8CVX - chains H and D of the 8 polymer chains in the assembly; structure by electron microscopy, 3.50 A resolution.

== Chain H ==
Molecule: Glycogenin-1
Organism: Homo sapiens
Notes: EC 2.4.1.186
Reference sequence: P46976 (GLYG_HUMAN); numbering as in UniProt (aligned over 1-350)
Chain sequence (352 residues; row label = number of the first residue in the row; numbers below 1 keep their minus sign (Gly-1 is residue -1)):
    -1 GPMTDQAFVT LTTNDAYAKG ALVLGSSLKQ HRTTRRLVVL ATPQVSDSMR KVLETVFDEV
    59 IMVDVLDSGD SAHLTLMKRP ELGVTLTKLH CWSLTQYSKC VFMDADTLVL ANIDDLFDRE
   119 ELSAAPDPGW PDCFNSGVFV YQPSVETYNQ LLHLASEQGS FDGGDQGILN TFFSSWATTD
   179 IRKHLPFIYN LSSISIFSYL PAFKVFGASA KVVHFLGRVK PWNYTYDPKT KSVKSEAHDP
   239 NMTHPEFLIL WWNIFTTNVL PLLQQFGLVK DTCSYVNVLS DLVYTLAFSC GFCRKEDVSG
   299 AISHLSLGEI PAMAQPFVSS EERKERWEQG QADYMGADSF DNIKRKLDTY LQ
Not modelled in the structure: -1 to 317
Sequence notes: expression tag (-1 to 0); engineered mutation Phe195 (Tyr in P46976)
Swiss-Prot annotation at these positions:
  - region: Ser301 to Met333 (Interaction with GYS1)
  - binding site (UDP): Leu9, Thr11, Asn12, Tyr15, Arg77, Asp102, Ala103, Asp104, His212, Gly215, Lys218
  - binding site (UDP-alpha-D-glucose): Leu9, Thr11, Asn12, Tyr15, Arg77, Lys86, Asp102, Ala103, Asp104, Asn133, Ser134, Asp160, Asp163, Gln164, Gly215, Lys218
  - binding site (Mn(2+)): Asp102, Asp104, His212
  - site: Lys86 (Important for catalytic activity)
  - modified residue: Thr2 (N-acetylthreonine), Ser44 (Phosphoserine)
  - natural variant: Ala16 (A16P: In PGBM2), Thr83 (T83M: In GSD15), Asp102 (D102H: In PGBM2)
What the authors report for this chain:
  - mutagenesis - Y195F: unchanged catalytic activity (GYS1 activity) (citing earlier work)

== Chain D ==
Molecule: Glycogen [starch] synthase, muscle
Organism: Homo sapiens
Notes: EC 2.4.1.11
Reference sequence: P13807 (GYS1_HUMAN); residue numbers follow UniProt; this construct covers 1-634
Chain sequence (634 residues; each row starts with the number of its first residue):
     1 MPLNRTLEMS ELPGLEDWED EFDLENAVLF EVAWEVANKV GGIYTVLQTK AKVTGDEWGD
    61 NYFLVGPYTE QGVRTQVELL EAPTPALKRT LDSMNSKGCK VYFGRWLIEG GPLVVLLDVG
   121 ASAWALERWK GELWDTCNIG VPWYDREAND AVLFGFLTTW FLGEFLAQSE EKPHVVAHFH
   181 EWLAGVGLCL CRARRLPVAT IFTTHATLLG RYLCAGAVDF YNNLENFNVD KEAGERQIYH
   241 RYCMERAAAH CAHVFTTVSQ ITAIEAQHLL KRKPDIVTPN GLNVKKFSAM HEFQNLHAQS
   301 KARIQEFVRG HFYGHLDFNL DKTLYFFIAG RYEFSNKGAD VFLEALARLN YLLRVNGSEQ
   361 TVVAFFIMPA RTNNFNVETL KGQAVRKQLW DTANTVKEKF GRKLYESLLV GSLPDMNKML
   421 DKEDFTMMKR AIFATQRQSF PPVCTHNMLD DSSDPILTTI RRIGLFNSSA DRVKVIFHPE
   481 FLSSTSPLLP VDYEEFVRGC HLGVFPSYYE PWGYTPAECT VMGIPSISTN LSGFGCFMEE
   541 HIADPSAYGI YILDRRFRSL DDSCSQLTSF LYSFCQQSRR QRIIQRNRTE RLSDLLDWKY
   601 LGRYYMSARH MALSKAFPEH FTYEPNEADA AQGY
Not modelled in the structure: 1-22, 626-634
Sequence notes: engineered mutation Glu8 (Ser in P13807), Glu11 (Ser in P13807)
Swiss-Prot annotation at these positions:
  - binding site (UDP): Lys39, Arg331, Thr515
  - binding site (UDP-alpha-D-glucose): His205, Arg211, Arg331, Glu510, Trp512, Gly513
  - binding site (alpha-D-glucose 6-phosphate): His291, Glu292, Gln294, His297, Lys301, His501, Arg582, Arg586
  - modified residue: Ser412 (Phosphoserine)
  - natural variant: Gly464 (G464S: In NIDDM)
Ligand contacts:
  - 6-O-phosphono-alpha-D-glucopyranose (G6P), molecule 1: Ala289, His291, Glu292, Asn295
  - 6-O-phosphono-alpha-D-glucopyranose (G6P), molecule 2: Gln294, His297, Ala298, Lys301, His501, Arg579, Arg582, Ile583, Arg586
What the authors report for this chain:
  - binding site for 6-O-phosphono-alpha-D-glucopyranose: Glu292, Gln294, His297, Lys301, His501, Arg579, Arg582, Arg586
  - allosteric site: Glu292
  - mutagenesis - S8E/S11E: increased catalytic activity on G6P

== How chain H and chain D interact ==
Contacting residue pairs (47; chain H residue first):
  Ser318(H) - Trp134(D)
  Glu319(H) - Trp134(D)
  Arg321(H) - Trp134(D)
  Lys322(H) - Gly131(D)
  Lys322(H) - Trp134(D)
  Trp325(H) - Trp134(D)
  Trp325(H) - Asn138(D)  hydrogen bond (side chain-backbone)
  Trp325(H) - Gly140(D)
  Trp325(H) - Pro142(D)
  Trp325(H) - Tyr239(D)  hydrophobic
  Trp325(H) - Cys243(D)  hydrophobic
  Glu326(H) - Pro142(D)
  Glu326(H) - Trp143(D)
  Gln327(H) - Pro142(D)
  Gln327(H) - Tyr144(D)
  Gly328(H) - Gln237(D)  hydrogen bond (backbone-side chain)
  Tyr332(H) - Asp230(D)
  Tyr332(H) - Lys231(D)
  Tyr332(H) - Gly234(D)
  Tyr332(H) - Tyr239(D)  hydrogen bond (backbone-side chain)
  Asp336(H) - Tyr239(D)
  Ser337(H) - Tyr239(D)
  Phe338(H) - Asp230(D)  hydrogen bond (backbone-side chain)
  Phe338(H) - Tyr239(D)  hydrogen bond (backbone-side chain)
  Phe338(H) - Cys243(D)
  Phe338(H) - Arg246(D)
  Phe338(H) - Ala247(D)
  Ile341(H) - Cys137(D)
  Ile341(H) - Asn138(D)
  Ile341(H) - Ile139(D)  hydrophobic
  Lys342(H) - Arg246(D)
  Lys342(H) - His250(D)
  Lys342(H) - Lys271(D)
  Lys344(H) - Asp135(D)
  Lys344(H) - Thr136(D)
  Lys344(H) - Asn138(D)
  Leu345(H) - Ala247(D)
  Leu345(H) - His250(D)
  Leu345(H) - Cys251(D)  hydrophobic
  Asp346(H) - His250(D)  salt bridge
  Tyr348(H) - Thr136(D)  hydrogen bond (side chain-backbone)
  Tyr348(H) - Arg192(D)
  Tyr348(H) - Ala193(D)
  Leu349(H) - Arg192(D)  hydrogen bond (backbone-side chain)
  Gln350(H) - Arg192(D)
  Gln350(H) - His253(D)  hydrogen bond (backbone-side chain)
  Gln350(H) - Arg272(D)  hydrogen bond
Other interface residues (no listed pair), chain H (22 interface residues in all): Asp331, Asp339
Other interface residues (no listed pair), chain D (30 interface residues in all): Val141, Cys189, His240, Tyr242

== Overview ==
The interface between chain H and chain D involves 22 residues on one side and 30 on the other; the contacts
include 9 hydrogen bonds and 1 salt bridge. Polar pairs include Asp346(H)-His250(D), Trp325(H)-Asn138(D) and
Gly328(H)-Gln237(D). The paper reports a binding site for 6-O-phosphono-alpha-D-glucopyranose at Glu292(D),
Gln294(D) and His297(D) among others; S8E/S11E of chain D increase catalytic activity on G6P.
Here chain H is Glycogenin-1 and chain D is Glycogen [starch] synthase, muscle, both from Homo sapiens. Entry
8CVX (Human glycogenin-1 and glycogen synthase-1 complex in the presence of glucose-6-phosphate) was
determined by electron microscopy, deposited together with 8CVY and 8CVZ.
